9QB4 - chains Q and R of the 34 polymer chains in the assembly; structure by X-ray diffraction, 2.70 A resolution.

# Chain Q
Molecule: Proteasome subunit alpha type-4
Organism: Saccharomyces cerevisiae
UniProt: P40303 (PSA4_YEAST); residues -1 to 252 here correspond to UniProt positions 1-254 (UniProt number = residue number + 2)
Chain sequence (254 residues; each row starts with the number of its first residue; numbers below 1 keep their minus sign (Met-1 is residue -1)):
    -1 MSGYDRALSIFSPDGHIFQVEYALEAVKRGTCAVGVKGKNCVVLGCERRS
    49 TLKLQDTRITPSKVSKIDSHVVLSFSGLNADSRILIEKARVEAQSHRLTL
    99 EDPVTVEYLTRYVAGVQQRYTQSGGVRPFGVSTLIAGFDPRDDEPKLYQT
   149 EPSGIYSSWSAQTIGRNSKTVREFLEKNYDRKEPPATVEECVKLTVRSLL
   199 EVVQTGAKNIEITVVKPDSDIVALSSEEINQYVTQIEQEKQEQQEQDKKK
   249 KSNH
Unresolved in the structure: -1 to 0, 241-252
UniProt features mapped onto this chain:
  - modified residue: Thr58 (Phosphothreonine)

# Chain R
Molecule: Proteasome subunit alpha type-5
Organism: Saccharomyces cerevisiae
UniProt: P32379 (PSA5_YEAST); residues -7 to 252 here correspond to UniProt positions 1-260 (UniProt number = residue number + 8)
Chain sequence (260 residues; row label = number of the first residue in the row; numbers below 1 keep their minus sign (Met-7 is residue -7)):
    -7 MFLTRSEYDRGVSTFSPEGRLFQVEYSLEAIKLGSTAIGIATKEGVVLGV
    43 EKRATSPLLESDSIEKIVEIDRHIGCAMSGLTADARSMIEHARTAAVTHN
    93 LYYDEDINVESLTQSVCDLALRFGEGASGEERLMSRPFGVALLIAGHDAD
   143 DGYQLFHAEPSGTFYRYNAKAIGSGSEGAQAELLNEWHSSLTLKEAELLV
   193 LKILKQVMEEKLDENNAQLSCITKQDGFKIYDNEKTAELIKELKEKEAAE
   243 SPEEADVEMS
Unresolved in the structure: -7 to 0, 118-124, 243-252

# How chain Q and chain R interact
Contacting residue pairs (64; chain Q residue first):
  Asp3(Q) - Glu117(R)
  Arg4(Q) - Asp1(R)  salt bridge
  Ala5(Q) - Val4(R)  hydrophobic
  Ala5(Q) - Glu117(R)  hydrogen bond (backbone-side chain)
  Ala5(Q) - Ser127(R)
  Ser7(Q) - Ser127(R)
  Ser7(Q) - Arg128(R)
  Ile8(Q) - Asp1(R)
  Ile8(Q) - Gln15(R)
  Phe9(Q) - Gln15(R)
  Phe9(Q) - Tyr18(R)  hydrophobic
  Phe9(Q) - Ser19(R)
  Phe9(Q) - Ala22(R)  hydrophobic
  Phe9(Q) - Leu73(R)  hydrophobic
  Phe9(Q) - Arg128(R)
  Phe9(Q) - Pro129(R)
  Phe9(Q) - Gly131(R)
  Ser10(Q) - Tyr18(R)
  Pro11(Q) - Tyr18(R)  hydrophobic
  Pro11(Q) - Glu21(R)
  Asp12(Q) - Glu21(R)
  Gly13(Q) - Tyr18(R)
  Gly13(Q) - Glu21(R)
  Gly13(Q) - Ala22(R)
  His14(Q) - Leu25(R)
  Ile15(Q) - Leu73(R)  hydrophobic
  Ile15(Q) - Arg128(R)
  Lys35(Q) - Glu52(R)  salt bridge
  Gln116(Q) - Ala75(R)
  Gln116(Q) - Asp76(R)
  Gln116(Q) - Arg128(R)
  Thr119(Q) - Arg128(R)  hydrogen bond (backbone-side chain)
  Gln120(Q) - Met126(R)
  Gln120(Q) - Ser127(R)  hydrogen bond (backbone-backbone)
  Gln120(Q) - Arg128(R)
  Gln120(Q) - Pro129(R)
  Gln120(Q) - Phe130(R)
  Ser121(Q) - Ser127(R)
  Gly122(Q) - Ser127(R)
  Ser151(Q) - Ala75(R)
  Gly152(Q) - Ala75(R)
  Ile153(Q) - Thr74(R)
  Ile153(Q) - Ala75(R)
  Ser155(Q) - Leu51(R)
  Ser155(Q) - Ser55(R)
  Ser156(Q) - Leu51(R)
  Ser156(Q) - Glu52(R)  hydrogen bond (backbone-backbone)
  Ser156(Q) - Ser55(R)  hydrogen bond (backbone-side chain)
  Trp157(Q) - Thr47(R)
  Trp157(Q) - Ser48(R)
  Trp157(Q) - Leu50(R)
  Trp157(Q) - Leu51(R)
  Ser158(Q) - Leu50(R)  hydrogen bond (backbone-backbone)
  Ser158(Q) - Glu52(R)  hydrogen bond
  Ala159(Q) - Leu50(R)
  Leu173(Q) - Leu50(R)  hydrophobic
  Glu174(Q) - Ser48(R)  hydrogen bond
  Glu174(Q) - Pro49(R)
  Glu174(Q) - Leu50(R)
  Tyr177(Q) - Leu50(R)  hydrophobic
  Arg179(Q) - Pro49(R)  hydrogen bond (side chain-backbone)
  Arg179(Q) - Leu50(R)
  Arg179(Q) - Leu51(R)  hydrogen bond (side chain-backbone)
  Arg179(Q) - Glu52(R)
Also at the interface, not in a pair above, chain Q (31 interface residues in all): Arg170
Also at the interface, not in a pair above, chain R (27 interface residues in all): Ser53

# In short
31 residues of chain Q and 27 residues of chain R are in contact; the contacts include 10 hydrogen bonds and 2
salt bridges. Among the polar pairs are Arg4(Q)-Asp1(R), Lys35(Q)-Glu52(R) and Ala5(Q)-Glu117(R).
Chain Q is Proteasome subunit alpha type-4 and chain R is Proteasome subunit alpha type-5, both from
Saccharomyces cerevisiae; the structure, Yeast 20S proteasome mutant: beta5_T3M in complex with Carfilzomib,
was determined by X-ray diffraction (same publication as 9QAF, 9QAI, 9QB1, 9QBE, 9QBI, 9QBO and 8 further
entries).
